8U3K - chains A and C of the 6 polymer chains in the assembly; structure by electron microscopy, 2.50 A resolution.

Chain A:
Name: Helicase/UvrB N-terminal domain-containing protein
Organism: Vibrio cholerae
UniProtKB: B9TSM3 (B9TSM3_VIBCL); residues -29 to 1190 here correspond to UniProt positions 1-1220 (UniProt number = residue number + 30)
Chain sequence (1220 residues; row label = number of the first residue in the row; numbers below 1 keep their minus sign (Met-29 is residue -29)):
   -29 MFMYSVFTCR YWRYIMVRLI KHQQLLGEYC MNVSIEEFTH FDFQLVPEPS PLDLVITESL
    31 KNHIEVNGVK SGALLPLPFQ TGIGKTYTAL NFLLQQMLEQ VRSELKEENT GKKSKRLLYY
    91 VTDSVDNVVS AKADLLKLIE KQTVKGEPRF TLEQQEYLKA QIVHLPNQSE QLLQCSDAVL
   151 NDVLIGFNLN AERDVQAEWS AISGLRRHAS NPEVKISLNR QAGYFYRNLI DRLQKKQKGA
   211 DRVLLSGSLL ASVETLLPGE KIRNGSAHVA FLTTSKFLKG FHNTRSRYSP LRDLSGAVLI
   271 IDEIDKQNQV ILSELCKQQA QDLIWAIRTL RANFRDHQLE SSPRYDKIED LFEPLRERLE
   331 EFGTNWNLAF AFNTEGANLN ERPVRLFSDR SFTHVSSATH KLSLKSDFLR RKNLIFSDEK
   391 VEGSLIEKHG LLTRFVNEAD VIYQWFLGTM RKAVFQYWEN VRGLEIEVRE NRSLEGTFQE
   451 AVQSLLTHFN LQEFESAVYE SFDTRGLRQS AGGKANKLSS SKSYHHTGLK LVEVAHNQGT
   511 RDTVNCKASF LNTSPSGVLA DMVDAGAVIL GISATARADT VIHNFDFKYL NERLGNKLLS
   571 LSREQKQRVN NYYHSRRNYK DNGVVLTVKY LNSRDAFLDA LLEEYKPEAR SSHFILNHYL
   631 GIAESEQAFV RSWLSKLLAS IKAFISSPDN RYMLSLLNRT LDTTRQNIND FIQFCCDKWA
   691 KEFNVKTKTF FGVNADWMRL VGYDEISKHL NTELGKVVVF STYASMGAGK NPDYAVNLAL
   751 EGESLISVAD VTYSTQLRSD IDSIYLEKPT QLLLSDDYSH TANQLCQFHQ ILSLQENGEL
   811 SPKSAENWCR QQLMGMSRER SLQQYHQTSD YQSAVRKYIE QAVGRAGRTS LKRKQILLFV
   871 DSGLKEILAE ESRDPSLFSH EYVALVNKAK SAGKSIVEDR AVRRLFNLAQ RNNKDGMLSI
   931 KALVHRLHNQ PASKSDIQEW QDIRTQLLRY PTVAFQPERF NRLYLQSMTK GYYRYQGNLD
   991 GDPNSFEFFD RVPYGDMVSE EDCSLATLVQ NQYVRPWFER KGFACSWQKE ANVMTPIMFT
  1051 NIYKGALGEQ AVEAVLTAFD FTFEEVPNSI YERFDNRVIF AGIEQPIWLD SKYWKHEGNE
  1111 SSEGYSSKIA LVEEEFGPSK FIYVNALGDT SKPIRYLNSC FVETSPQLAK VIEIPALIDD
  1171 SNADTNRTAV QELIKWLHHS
Disordered / not traced: -29 to 1, 429-443, 475-485, 904-907, 1103-1111

Chain C:
Molecule: 29-nt DNA strand
Sequence (29 nucleotides; numbered 4 to 32; the number before each row is that of its first residue):
     4 GTATTCAACA TTTCCTTTTT TTTTTTTTT

Chain A / chain C interface:
Contacting residue pairs (58):
  Asp93(A) - DT29(C)  sugar contact
  Val95(A) - DT29(C)  phosphate contact
  Val95(A) - DT30(C)  phosphate contact
  Asn137(A) - DT30(C)  phosphate contact
  Asn137(A) - DT31(C)  phosphate contact
  Gln138(A) - DT31(C)  hydrogen bond to the phosphate
  Gly193(A) - DT32(C)  base contact
  Tyr194(A) - DT32(C)  stacking on the base
  Arg197(A) - DT32(C)  hydrogen bond to the phosphate
  Thr243(A) - DT29(C)  hydrogen bond to the phosphate
  Thr243(A) - DT30(C)  hydrogen bond to the phosphate
  Ser245(A) - DT29(C)  hydrogen bond to the base
  Ser245(A) - DT30(C)  sugar contact
  Lys246(A) - DT30(C)  sugar contact
  Lys246(A) - DT31(C)  salt bridge to the phosphate
  Lys249(A) - DT30(C)  hydrogen bond to the base
  Lys249(A) - DT31(C)  sugar contact
  Arg257(A) - DT31(C)  salt bridge to the phosphate
  Glu284(A) - DT29(C)  base contact
  Lys287(A) - DT29(C)  hydrogen bond to the base
  Ser635(A) - DT24(C)  base contact
  Phe639(A) - DT24(C)  stacking on the base
  Phe639(A) - DT25(C)  phosphate contact
  Asn668(A) - DT25(C)  phosphate contact
  Asn668(A) - DT26(C)  sugar contact
  Arg669(A) - DT25(C)  salt bridge to the phosphate
  Arg669(A) - DT26(C)  phosphate contact
  Thr670(A) - DT26(C)  hydrogen bond to the phosphate
  Arg675(A) - DT26(C)  salt bridge to the phosphate
  Asn704(A) - DT26(C)  phosphate contact
  Asn704(A) - DT27(C)  phosphate contact
  Ala705(A) - DT27(C)  hydrogen bond to the phosphate
  Ala705(A) - DT28(C)  phosphate contact
  Arg709(A) - DT28(C)  salt bridge to the phosphate
  Thr732(A) - DT26(C)  phosphate contact
  Ala734(A) - DT26(C)  base contact
  Ala734(A) - DT27(C)  sugar contact
  Ser735(A) - DT26(C)  phosphate contact
  Ser735(A) - DT27(C)  hydrogen bond to the phosphate
  Thr780(A) - DT24(C)  phosphate contact
  Thr780(A) - DT25(C)  phosphate contact
  Gln781(A) - DT24(C)  phosphate contact
  Gln781(A) - DT25(C)  hydrogen bond to the sugar
  Ser785(A) - DT25(C)  base contact
  Ser785(A) - DT26(C)  base contact
  Asp786(A) - DT27(C)  base contact
  Asp787(A) - DT27(C)  base contact
  Tyr788(A) - DT27(C)  hydrogen bond to the base
  Tyr788(A) - DT28(C)  hydrogen bond to the base
  Arg828(A) - DT25(C)  hydrogen bond to the base
  Glu829(A) - DT22(C)  base contact
  Glu829(A) - DT23(C)  base contact
  Leu832(A) - DT23(C)  phosphate contact
  Leu832(A) - DT24(C)  phosphate contact
  Gln833(A) - DT22(C)  sugar contact
  Gln833(A) - DT23(C)  sugar contact
  His836(A) - DT23(C)  hydrogen bond to the phosphate
  His836(A) - DT24(C)  phosphate contact
Interface residues without a listed pair, chain A (41 interface residues in all): Ser94, Asp96, Arg190, Gly250
Interface residues without a listed pair, chain C (12 interface residues in all): DT20

Overview:
41 residues of chain A and 12 residues of chain C are in contact; the contacts include 15 hydrogen bonds, 5
salt bridges and 2 aromatic stacking contacts. Polar pairs include Ser245(A)-DT29(C), Lys249(A)-DT30(C) and
Lys287(A)-DT29(C).
Here chain A is Helicase/UvrB N-terminal domain-containing protein (Vibrio cholerae) and chain C is a 29-nt
DNA strand. Entry 8U3K (DdmDE handover complex) was determined by electron microscopy together with 8U0U,
8U0W, 8U0J and 9BQV from the same study.
